3HPY - chains C and D of the 4 polymer chains in the assembly; structure by X-ray diffraction, 1.94 A resolution.

== Chain C (and D) ==
Molecule: Catechol 2,3-dioxygenase
From: Pseudomonas sp. KL28
Notes: EC 1.13.11.2; chain D of this document is another copy of the same molecule, construct and numbering; everything in this record applies to it too
Reference sequence: Q7WYF5 (Q7WYF5_9PSED); residues 1-309 here = UniProt positions 1-309
Chain sequence (309 residues; numbered 1 to 309; the number before each row is that of its first residue):
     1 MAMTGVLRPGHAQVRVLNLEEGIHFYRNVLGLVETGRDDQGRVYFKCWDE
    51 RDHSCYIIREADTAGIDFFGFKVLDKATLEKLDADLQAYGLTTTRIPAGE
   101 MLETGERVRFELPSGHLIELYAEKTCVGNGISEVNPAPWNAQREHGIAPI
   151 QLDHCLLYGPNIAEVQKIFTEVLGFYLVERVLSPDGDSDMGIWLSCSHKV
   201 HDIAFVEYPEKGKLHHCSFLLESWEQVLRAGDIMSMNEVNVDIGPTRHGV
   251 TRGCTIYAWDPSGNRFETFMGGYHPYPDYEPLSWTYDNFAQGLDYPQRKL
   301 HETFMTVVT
Not modelled in the structure: 1, 298-309
Metal / ion sites: Fe ion: His154, His216, Glu267 (together with 4-methylcatechol)
Residues lining bound ligands: 4-methylcatechol (MCT): His154, Leu156, Trp193, His201, His216, His248, Val250, Thr251, Tyr257, Glu267, Gly292
What the authors report for this chain:
  - Fe ion coordination: His154, His216, Glu267
  - conformationally variable residues (loop rearrangement, order/disorder transition, side-chain flip): Arg247 to Thr251, Ala290 to Arg298
  - binding site for 4-methylcatechol: Trp193, His248, Val250, Tyr257, Phe289
  - contacts within the chain: His248-Tyr257 (hydrogen bond)
  - specificity-determining residues: Leu156, Val181, Trp193, Val206, Val250, Phe289, Leu293
  - mutagenesis - H201A, H201N, H248A, H248N, Y257F: abolished catalytic activity on 4-methylcatechol
  - catalytic residues: His201, His248, Tyr257

== Chain C / chain D interface ==
Contacting residue pairs (29):
  Trp224(C) - Trp224(D)  hydrogen bond (side chain-backbone)
  Trp224(C) - Glu225(D)
  Trp224(C) - Leu228(D)
  Glu225(C) - Trp224(D)
  Leu228(C) - Trp224(D)
  Leu228(C) - Arg247(D)
  Leu228(C) - Cys254(D)  hydrophobic
  Gly231(C) - Pro296(D)
  Asp232(C) - Arg247(D)  salt bridge
  Asp232(C) - Tyr295(D)
  Ser235(C) - Gln291(D)  hydrogen bond
  Ser235(C) - Tyr295(D)  hydrogen bond (side chain-backbone)
  Met236(C) - Tyr295(D)
  Val241(C) - Pro296(D)
  Pro245(C) - Pro245(D)
  Pro245(C) - Thr246(D)
  Thr246(C) - Pro245(D)
  Arg247(C) - Leu228(D)
  Arg247(C) - Asp232(D)  salt bridge
  Cys254(C) - Leu228(D)  hydrophobic
  Gln291(C) - Ser235(D)  hydrogen bond
  Tyr295(C) - Asp232(D)
  Tyr295(C) - Ser235(D)  hydrogen bond (backbone-side chain)
  Tyr295(C) - Met236(D)
  Pro296(C) - Gly231(D)
  Pro296(C) - Ser235(D)
  Pro296(C) - Val241(D)
  Pro296(C) - Pro245(D)
  Gln297(C) - Gly244(D)
Interface residues without a listed pair, chain D (18 interface residues in all): Ile243, Gln297

== In short ==
16 residues of chain C face 18 of chain D across their interface, with 5 hydrogen bonds and 2 salt bridges.
Polar contacts include Asp232(C)-Arg247(D), Trp224(C)-Trp224(D) and Ser235(C)-Gln291(D). From the paper:
catalytic residues His201(C), His248(C) and Tyr257(C); H201A, H201N and H248A of chain C, among others,
abolish catalytic activity on 4-methylcatechol; 5 substitutions were tested in all.
Chain C and chain D are both Catechol 2,3-dioxygenase (Pseudomonas sp. KL28); the structure, Crystal Structure
Analysis of the 2,3-dioxygenase LapB from Pseudomonas in the complex with 4-methylcatechol, was determined by
X-ray diffraction together with 3HPV and 3HQ0 from the same study.
